1H1S - chains A and B; structure by X-ray diffraction, 2.00 A resolution.

== Chain A ==
Molecule: Cell division protein kinase 2
Organism: Homo sapiens
Notes: EC 2.7.1.-
Reference sequence: P24941 (CDK2_HUMAN); residue numbers follow UniProt; this construct covers 1-298
Amino-acid sequence (303 residues; each row starts with the number of its first residue; numbers below 1 keep their minus sign (Gly-4 is residue -4)):
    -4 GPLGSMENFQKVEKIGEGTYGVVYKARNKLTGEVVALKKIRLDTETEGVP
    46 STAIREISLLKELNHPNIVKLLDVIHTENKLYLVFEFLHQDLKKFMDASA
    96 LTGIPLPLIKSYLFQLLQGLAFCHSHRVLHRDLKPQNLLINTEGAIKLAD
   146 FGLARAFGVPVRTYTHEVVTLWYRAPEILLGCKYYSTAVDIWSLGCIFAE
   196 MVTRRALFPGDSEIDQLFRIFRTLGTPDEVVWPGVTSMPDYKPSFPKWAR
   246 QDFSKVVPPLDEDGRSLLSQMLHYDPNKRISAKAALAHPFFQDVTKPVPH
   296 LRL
Not modelled in the structure: -4 to -1, 297-298
Modified / non-standard residues: Thr160 (phosphothreonine; TPO)
Ligand contacts: 4SP (O6-cyclohexylmethoxy-2-(4'-sulphamoylanilino) purine): Ile10, Gly11, Glu12, Gly13, Val18, Ala31, Val64, Phe80, Glu81, Phe82, Leu83, His84, Gln85, Asp86, Lys89, Gln131, Asn132, Leu134, Asp145
Curated features (UniProtKB/Swiss-Prot):
  - active site: Asp127 (Proton acceptor)
  - binding site (ATP): Ile10 to Val18, Lys33, Glu81 to Leu83, Asp86, Lys129 to Asn132, Asp145
  - binding site (Mg(2+)): Asn132, Asp145
  - site (CDK7 binding): Lys9, Lys88, Lys89, Leu166
  - modified residue: Met1 (N-acetylmethionine), Lys6 (N6-acetyllysine), Thr14 (Phosphothreonine), Tyr15 (Phosphotyrosine), Tyr19 (Phosphotyrosine), Thr160 (Phosphothreonine)
  - natural variant: Pro45 (P45L: In a glioblastoma multiforme sample)
  - mutagenesis: Lys9 (K9F: Reduced phosphorylation by CAK), Thr14 (T14A: 2-fold increase in activity), Tyr15 (Y15F: 2-fold increase in activity), Lys88 to Lys89 (Reduced phosphorylation by CAK), Thr160 (T160A: Abolishes activity), Leu166 (L166R: Reduced phosphorylation by CAK and reduced kinase activity)

== Chain B ==
Molecule: Cyclin A2
Organism: Homo sapiens
Reference sequence: P20248 (CGA2_HUMAN); numbering as in UniProt (aligned over 175-432)
Amino-acid sequence (258 residues; numbered 175 to 432; the number before each row is that of its first residue):
   175 VPDYHEDIHTYLREMEVKCKPKVGYMKKQPDITNSMRAILVDWLVEVGEE
   225 YKLQNETLHLAVNYIDRFLSSMSVLRGKLQLVGTAAMLLASKFEEIYPPE
   275 VAEFVYITDDTYTKKQVLRMEHLVLKVLTFDLAAPTVNQFLTQYFLHQQP
   325 ANCKVESLAMFLGELSLIDADPYLKYLPSVIAGAAFHLALYTVTGQSWPE
   375 SLIRKTGYTLESLKPCLMDLHQTYLKAPQHAQQSIREKYKNSKYHGVSLL
   425 NPPETLNL

== How chain A and chain B interact ==
Residue-residue contacts (68; chain A residue first):
  Thr39(A) - Lys289(B)  hydrogen bond
  Thr39(A) - Leu292(B)
  Glu40(A) - Lys288(B)  hydrogen bond (backbone-side chain)
  Glu40(A) - Leu292(B)
  Thr41(A) - Val275(B)
  Thr41(A) - Lys288(B)
  Glu42(A) - Lys266(B)  hydrogen bond (backbone-side chain)
  Glu42(A) - Glu274(B)
  Glu42(A) - Val275(B)  hydrogen bond (side chain-backbone)
  Gly43(A) - Lys266(B)
  Gly43(A) - Leu292(B)
  Gly43(A) - Glu295(B)
  Val44(A) - Lys266(B)  hydrogen bond (backbone-side chain)
  Val44(A) - Glu295(B)  hydrogen bond (backbone-side chain)
  Val44(A) - Leu299(B)  hydrophobic
  Ser46(A) - Lys266(B)
  Ile49(A) - Leu263(B)  hydrophobic
  Ile49(A) - Lys266(B)
  Ile49(A) - Leu306(B)  hydrophobic
  Arg50(A) - Lys266(B)
  Arg50(A) - Phe267(B)  hydrogen bond (side chain-backbone)
  Arg50(A) - Glu269(B)
  Ile52(A) - Phe304(B)  hydrophobic
  Ser53(A) - Phe267(B)
  Ser53(A) - Phe304(B)
  Ser53(A) - Leu306(B)
  Leu54(A) - Ala307(B)  hydrophobic
  Lys56(A) - Thr303(B)  hydrogen bond (side chain-backbone)
  Lys56(A) - Asp305(B)  salt bridge
  Glu57(A) - Tyr185(B)  hydrogen bond
  Glu57(A) - Ala307(B)
  His71(A) - His296(B)
  His71(A) - Phe304(B)
  Thr72(A) - His296(B)
  Glu73(A) - His296(B)
  Leu76(A) - Phe304(B)  hydrophobic
  Ala116(A) - Tyr178(B)
  His119(A) - Tyr178(B)
  His119(A) - Ile182(B)
  Ser120(A) - Tyr178(B)
  Ser120(A) - Asp181(B)  hydrogen bond
  Ser120(A) - Ile182(B)
  His121(A) - Tyr185(B)
  Arg122(A) - Ile182(B)
  Arg122(A) - Tyr185(B)
  Arg122(A) - Ala307(B)  hydrogen bond (side chain-backbone)
  Arg150(A) - Glu268(B)  salt bridge
  Ala151(A) - Phe267(B)  hydrophobic
  Phe152(A) - Ile182(B)  hydrophobic
  Val154(A) - His179(B)
  Val154(A) - Ile182(B)  hydrophobic
  Val154(A) - Thr316(B)
  Val154(A) - Gln317(B)  hydrogen bond (backbone-backbone)
  Pro155(A) - Thr316(B)
  Arg157(A) - Gln228(B)
  Arg157(A) - Glu268(B)  salt bridge
  Thr158(A) - Ile270(B)
  Tyr159(A) - Ile270(B)
  Thr160(A) - Glu269(B)
  Thr160(A) - Ile270(B)
  Thr182(A) - Val175(B)
  Asn272(A) - Val175(B)
  Ser276(A) - Asp177(B)
  Ser276(A) - Tyr178(B)
  Ala277(A) - Tyr178(B)  hydrogen bond (backbone-side chain)
  Lys278(A) - Asp177(B)  hydrogen bond (side chain-backbone)
  Lys278(A) - Tyr178(B)  hydrogen bond (backbone-side chain)
  Lys278(A) - Asp181(B)  salt bridge
Also at the interface, not in a pair above, chain A (39 interface residues in all): Val69, Ser181
Also at the interface, not in a pair above, chain B (33 interface residues in all): Leu186, Met189, Glu230, Leu320

== In short ==
Chain A and chain B form an interface of 39 and 33 residues respectively; the contacts include 15 hydrogen
bonds and 4 salt bridges. Polar pairs include Lys56(A)-Asp305(B), Arg150(A)-Glu268(B) and Arg157(A)-Glu268(B).
Bound to chain A: compound 4SP.
Chain A is Cell division protein kinase 2 and chain B is Cyclin A2, both from Homo sapiens; the structure,
Structure of human Thr160-phospho CDK2/cyclin A complexed with the inhibitor NU6102, was determined by X-ray
diffraction, deposited together with 1H1P, 1H1Q and 1H1R.
